8RBZ - chains d and g of the 21 polymer chains in the assembly; structure by electron microscopy, 3.70 A resolution.

Chain d:
Molecule: Integrator complex subunit 4
Organism: Homo sapiens
Reference sequence: Q96HW7 (INT4_HUMAN); residue numbers follow UniProt; this construct covers 1-963
Sequence (963 residues; row label = number of the first residue in the row):
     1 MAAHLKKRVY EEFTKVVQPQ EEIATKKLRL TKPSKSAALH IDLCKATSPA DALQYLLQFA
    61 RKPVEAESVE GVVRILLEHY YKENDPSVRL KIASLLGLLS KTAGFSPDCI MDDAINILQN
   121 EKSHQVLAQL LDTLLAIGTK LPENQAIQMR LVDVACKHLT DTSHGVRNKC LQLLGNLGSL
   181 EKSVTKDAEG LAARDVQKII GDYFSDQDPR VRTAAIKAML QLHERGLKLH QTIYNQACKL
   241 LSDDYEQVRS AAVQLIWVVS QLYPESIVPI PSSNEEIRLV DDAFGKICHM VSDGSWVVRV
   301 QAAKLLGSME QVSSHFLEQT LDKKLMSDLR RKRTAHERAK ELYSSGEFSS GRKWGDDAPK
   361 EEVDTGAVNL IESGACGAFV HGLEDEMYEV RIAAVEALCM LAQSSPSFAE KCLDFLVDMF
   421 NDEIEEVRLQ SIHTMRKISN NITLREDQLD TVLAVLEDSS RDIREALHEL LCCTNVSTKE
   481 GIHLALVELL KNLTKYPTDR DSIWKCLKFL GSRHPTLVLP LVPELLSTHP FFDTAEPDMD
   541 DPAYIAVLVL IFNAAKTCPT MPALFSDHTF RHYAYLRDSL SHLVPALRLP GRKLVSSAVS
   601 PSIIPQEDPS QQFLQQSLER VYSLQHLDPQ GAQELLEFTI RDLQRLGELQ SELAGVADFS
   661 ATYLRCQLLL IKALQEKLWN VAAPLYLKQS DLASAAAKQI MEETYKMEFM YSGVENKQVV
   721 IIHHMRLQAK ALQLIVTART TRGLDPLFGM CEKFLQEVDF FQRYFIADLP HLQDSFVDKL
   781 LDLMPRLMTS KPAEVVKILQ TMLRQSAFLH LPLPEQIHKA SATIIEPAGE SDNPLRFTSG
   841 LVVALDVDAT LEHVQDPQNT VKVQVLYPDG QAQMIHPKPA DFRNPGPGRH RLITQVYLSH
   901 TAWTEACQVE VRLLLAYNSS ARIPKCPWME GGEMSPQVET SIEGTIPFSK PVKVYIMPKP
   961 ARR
Not modelled in the structure: 1-34, 181-194, 253, 325-372, 587-607, 919-943, 962-963
Swiss-Prot annotation at these positions:
  - modified residue: Lys26 (N6-acetyllysine)
  - cross-link: Lys791 (Glycyl lysine isopeptide (Lys-Gly) (interchain with G-Cter in SUMO1))
  - mutagenesis: His164 to Arg167 (Decreased processing activity of the Integrator complex), Arg210 (R210A: Decreased processing activity of the Integrator complex)

Chain g:
Molecule: Integrator complex subunit 7
Organism: Homo sapiens
Reference sequence: Q9NVH2 (INT7_HUMAN); residues 1-962 here = UniProt positions 1-962
Sequence (964 residues; numbered -1 to 962; the number before each row is that of its first residue; numbers below 1 keep their minus sign (Ser-1 is residue -1)):
    -1 SNMASNSTKS FLADAGYGEQ ELDANSALME LDKGLRSGKL GEQCEAVVRF PRLFQKYPFP
    59 ILINSAFLKL ADVFRVGNNF LRLCVLKVTQ QSEKHLEKIL NVDEFVKRIF SVIHSNDPVA
   119 RAITLRMLGS LASIIPERKN AHHSIRQSLD SHDNVEVEAA VFAAANFSAQ SKDFAVGICN
   179 KISEMIQGLA TPVDLKLKLI PILQHMHHDA ILASSARQLL QQLVTSYPST KMVIVSLHTF
   239 TLLAASSLVD TPKQIQLLLQ YLKNDPRKAV KRLAIQDLKL LANKTPHTWS RENIQALCEC
   299 ALQTPYDSLK LGMLSVLSTL SGTIAIKHYF SIVPGNVSSS PRSSDLVKLA QECCYHNNRG
   359 IAAHGVRVLT NITVSCQEKD LLALEQDAVF GLESLLVLCS QDDSPGAQAT LKIALNCMVK
   419 LAKGRPHLSQ SVVETLLTQL HSAQDAARIL MCHCLAAIAM QLPVLGDGML GDLMELYKVI
   479 GRSATDKQQE LLVSLATVIF VASQKALSVE SKAVIKQQLE SVSNGWTVYR IARQASRMGN
   539 HDMAKELYQS LLTQVASEHF YFWLNSLKEF SHAEQCLTGL QEENYSSALS CIAESLKFYH
   599 KGIASLTAAS TPLNPLSFQC EFVKLRIDLL QAFSQLICTC NSLKTSPPPA IATTIAMTLG
   659 NDLQRCGRIS NQMKQSMEEF RSLASRYGDL YQASFDADSA TLRNVELQQQ SCLLISHAIE
   719 ALILDPESAS FQEYGSTGTA HADSEYERRM MSVYNHVLEE VESLNRKYTP VSYMHTACLC
   779 NAIIALLKVP LSFQRYFFQK LQSTSIKLAL SPSPRNPAEP IAVQNNQQLA LKVEGVVQHG
   839 SKPGLFRKIQ SVCLNVSSTL QSKSGQDYKI PIDNMTNEME QRVEPHNDYF STQFLLNFAI
   899 LGTHNITVES SVKDANGIVW KTGPRTTIFV KSLEDPYSQQ IRLQQQQAQQ PLQQQQQRNA
   959 YTRF
Not modelled in the structure: -1 to 20, 329-339, 651-660, 811-817, 861-871, 946-962
Sequence notes: expression tag (-1 to 0)
Swiss-Prot annotation at these positions:
  - modified residue (Phosphoserine): Ser338, Ser809

Chain d / chain g interface:
Contacting residue pairs (66):
  Arg571(d) with His141(g); Gln145(g)
  Tyr575(d) with Lys137(g); Asn138(g); His141(g)
  Asp578(d) with His141(g), salt bridge; Arg144(g)
  Ser579(d) with Lys137(g)
  Ser610(d) with Ala208(g); Val247(g)
  Phe613(d) with Leu246(g)
  Arg620(d) with His285(g), hydrogen bond (side chain-backbone); His326(g), hydrogen bond
  Leu627(d) with Lys325(g)
  Gly631(d) with Ile322(g)
  Glu634(d) with Ile322(g)
  Phe638(d) with Pro284(g); His285(g)
  Arg641(d) with Lys282(g), hydrogen bond (side chain-backbone)
  Asp642(d) with Leu246(g); His285(g), salt bridge
  Arg645(d) with His205(g); Ser244(g), hydrogen bond (side chain-backbone); Leu246(g)
  Leu649(d) with His205(g); His206(g); Ser245(g)
  Asn680(d) with Ser734(g); Thr735(g); Ala738(g); Met749(g)
  Ala682(d) with Leu756(g), hydrophobic
  Pro684(d) with Leu711(g); His715(g)
  Leu685(d) with Gln708(g); Leu711(g); Leu712(g), hydrophobic; Tyr752(g), hydrophobic
  Tyr686(d) with Leu711(g)
  Leu687(d) with Glu704(g); Gln707(g)
  Gln689(d) with Gly686(g); Tyr689(g); Gln707(g), hydrogen bond; Ile916(g)
  Ser690(d) with Tyr689(g), hydrogen bond
  Leu692(d) with Asn914(g); Ile916(g), hydrophobic
  Leu744(d) with Ser728(g)
  Lys797(d) with Tyr732(g), hydrogen bond (side chain-backbone)
  Pro868(d) with Leu893(g), hydrogen bond (backbone-backbone)
  His900(d) with Gln826(g), hydrogen bond
  Thr901(d) with Gln826(g), hydrogen bond
  Ala902(d) with Gln825(g); Gln826(g), hydrogen bond (backbone-backbone)
  Trp903(d) with Gln826(g), hydrogen bond; Leu893(g)
  Thr904(d) with Val821(g); Gln826(g), hydrogen bond (backbone-backbone); Leu827(g); Ala828(g), hydrogen bond (side chain-backbone)
  Glu905(d) with Ala828(g)
  Cys907(d) with Gln891(g); Leu893(g), hydrophobic
  Gln908(d) with Gln891(g)
  Tyr955(d) with Gln891(g)
Other interface residues (no listed pair), chain d (46 interface residues in all): Glu536, Ala574, Leu624, Leu635, Gln650, Lys677, Val681, Arg742, Asp869, Gly870
Other interface residues (no listed pair), chain g (57 interface residues in all): His112, Asp207, Thr283, Thr286, Gln690, Ser726, Gln730, Glu731, Thr737, His739, Asn824, Met877, Gln879, Phe892

Overview:
The interface between chain d and chain g involves 46 residues on one side and 57 on the other, with 14
hydrogen bonds and 2 salt bridges. Polar contacts include Asp578(d)-His141(g), Asp642(d)-His285(g) and
Arg620(d)-His285(g). UniProt lists 5 mutagenesis sites on chain d.
Chain d is Integrator complex subunit 4 and chain g is Integrator complex subunit 7, both from Homo sapiens;
the structure, Structure of Integrator-PP2A-SOSS-CTD post-termination complex, was determined by electron
microscopy together with 8RC4 from the same study.
